Entry 7S6M (X-ray diffraction, 3.20 A resolution); this record covers chains P and C of the 4 polymer chains in the assembly.

Chain P:
Molecule: 5-nt DNA strand
Sequence (5 nucleotides; each row starts with the number of its first residue):
    22 CGTCG

Chain C:
Name: Fusion of human PARP1 zinc fingers 1 and 3 (Zn1, Zn3)
Source organism: Homo sapiens
Notes: EC 2.4.2.30, 2.4.2.-
UniProt: P09874 (PARP1_HUMAN); the construct lacks a stretch of the UniProt sequence and is renumbered around it, so the offset changes along the chain: 1-91 = UniProt 1-91; 202-205 = UniProt 92-95; 206-366 = UniProt 206-366
Amino-acid sequence (276 residues; row label = number of the first residue in the row; note: 110 numbers in that range are skipped by the numbering (no residue carries them; nothing is unmodelled there); numbers below 1 keep their minus sign (Met-19 is residue -19)):
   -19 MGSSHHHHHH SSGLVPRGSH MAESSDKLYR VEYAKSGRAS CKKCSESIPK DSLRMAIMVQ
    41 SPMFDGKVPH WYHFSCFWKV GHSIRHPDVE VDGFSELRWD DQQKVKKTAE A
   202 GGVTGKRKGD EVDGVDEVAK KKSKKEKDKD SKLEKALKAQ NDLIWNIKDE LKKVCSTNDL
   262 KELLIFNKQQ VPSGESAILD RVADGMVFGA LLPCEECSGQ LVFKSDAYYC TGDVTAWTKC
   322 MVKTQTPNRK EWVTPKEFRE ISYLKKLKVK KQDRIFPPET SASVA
Disordered / not traced: -19 to 5, 202-223, 360-366
Differences from the reference sequence: initiating methionine (-19); expression tag (-18 to 0)
Swiss-Prot annotation at these positions:
  - zinc finger: Tyr9 to Gly203 (PARP-type 1)
  - binding site (Zn(2+)): Cys21, Cys24, His53, Cys56, Cys295, Cys298, Cys311, Cys321
  - modified residue: Ala2 (N-acetylalanine), Ser41 (Phosphoserine), Ser274 (Phosphoserine), Ser277 (Phosphoserine), Ser364 (Phosphoserine)
  - motif (Nuclear localization signal): Lys207 to Lys209, Lys221 to Lys226
  - site: Asp214, Gly215 (Cleavage)
  - cross-link: Lys249 (Glycyl lysine isopeptide (Lys-Gly) (interchain with G-Cter in SUMO2))
Ion coordination: Zn2+ site 1: Cys21, Cys24, His53, Cys56; Zn2+ site 2: Cys295, Cys298, Cys311, Cys321

How chain P and chain C interact:
Contacting residue pairs - 16 pairs, chain P then chain C:
  DG23(P) - Ser274(C)  hydrogen bond to the phosphate
  DG23(P) - Gly275(C)  phosphate contact
  DT24(P) - Lys15(C)  phosphate contact
  DT24(P) - Ser16(C)  hydrogen bond to the phosphate
  DT24(P) - Arg18(C)  base contact
  DT24(P) - Gly275(C)  phosphate contact
  DC25(P) - Lys15(C)  phosphate contact
  DC25(P) - Ser16(C)  hydrogen bond to the phosphate
  DC25(P) - Ala19(C)  phosphate contact
  DC25(P) - Arg34(C)  salt bridge to the phosphate
  DG26(P) - Ala19(C)  phosphate contact
  DG26(P) - Ser20(C)  hydrogen bond to the phosphate
  DG26(P) - Lys22(C)  salt bridge to the phosphate
  DG26(P) - Phe44(C)  base contact
  DG26(P) - Val48(C)  base contact
  DG26(P) - Trp51(C)  phosphate contact
Also at the interface, not in a pair above, chain P (5 interface residues in all): DC22
Also at the interface, not in a pair above, chain C (17 interface residues in all): Pro49, His50, Lys262, Glu276, Ser277

Overview:
The interface between chain P and chain C involves 5 residues on one side and 17 on the other; the contacts
include 4 hydrogen bonds and 2 salt bridges. Among the polar pairs are DG23(P)-Ser274(C), DT24(P)-Ser16(C) and
DC25(P)-Ser16(C).
Here chain P is a 5-nt DNA strand and chain C is Fusion of human PARP1 zinc fingers 1 and 3 (Zn1, Zn3) (Homo
sapiens). Entry 7S6M (Human PARP1 deltaV687-E688 bound to a DNA double strand break) was determined by X-ray
diffraction (same publication as 7S68, 7S6H and 7S81).
